5MKI - chains E and F of the 7 polymer chains in the assembly; structure by X-ray diffraction, 2.05 A resolution.

Chain E (and F):
Name: Like-Sm ribonucleoprotein core
Source organism: Methanococcus vannielii SB
Notes: chain F of this document is another copy of the same molecule, construct and numbering; everything in this record applies to it too
UniProtKB: A6UPF5 (A6UPF5_METVS); residues 1-72 here = UniProt positions 1-72
Amino-acid sequence (72 residues; numbered 1 to 72; the number before each row is that of its first residue):
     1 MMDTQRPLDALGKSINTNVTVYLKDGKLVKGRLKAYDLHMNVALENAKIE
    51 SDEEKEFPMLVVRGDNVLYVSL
Not modelled in the structure: 1-2

Interface between chain E and chain F:
Contacting residue pairs - 45 pairs, chain E then chain F:
  Asp-3(E) with Ala-35(F)
  Thr-4(E) with Ile-15(F); Lys-34(F); Ala-35(F); Tyr-36(F), hydrogen bond (backbone-backbone)
  Gln-5(E) with Tyr-36(F); Asp-37(F)
  Pro-7(E) with Ala-35(F), hydrophobic; Tyr-36(F); Asp-37(F); Asn-41(F); Val-42(F); Ala-43(F); Val-61(F)
  Leu-8(E) with Val-61(F), hydrophobic
  Ala-10(E) with Val-61(F), hydrophobic
  Leu-11(E) with Val-61(F), hydrophobic
  Tyr-22(E) with Phe-57(F)
  Lys-24(E) with Asp-65(F), salt bridge; Asn-66(F), hydrogen bond
  His-39(E) with Arg-63(F), hydrogen bond (backbone-side chain)
  Met-40(E) with Arg-63(F)
  Gly-64(E) with Arg-63(F), hydrogen bond (backbone-side chain)
  Asp-65(E) with Arg-63(F)
  Val-67(E) with Arg-63(F); Asn-66(F), hydrogen bond (backbone-side chain)
  Leu-68(E) with Asp-25(F); Lys-27(F); Val-62(F); Arg-63(F), hydrogen bond (backbone-backbone); Asn-66(F), hydrogen bond (backbone-side chain)
  Tyr-69(E) with Leu-23(F), hydrophobic; Lys-27(F); Ile-49(F); Leu-60(F), hydrophobic; Val-61(F); Val-62(F), hydrophobic
  Val-70(E) with Met-59(F); Leu-60(F); Val-61(F), hydrogen bond (backbone-backbone)
  Ser-71(E) with Phe-57(F); Met-59(F); Leu-60(F)
  Leu-72(E) with Met-59(F), hydrogen bond (backbone-backbone); Val-61(F), hydrophobic
Also at the interface, not in a pair above, chain E (20 interface residues in all): Arg-6
Also at the interface, not in a pair above, chain F (22 interface residues in all): Val-29, Pro-58

Overview:
The interface between chain E and chain F involves 20 residues on one side and 22 on the other, with 9
hydrogen bonds and 1 salt bridge. Among the polar pairs are Lys-24(E)/Asp-65(F), Lys-24(E)/Asn-66(F) and
His-39(E)/Arg-63(F).
Chain E and chain F are both Like-Sm ribonucleoprotein core (Methanococcus vannielii SB); the structure,
Crystal structure of SmAP (LSm) protein from Methanococcus vannielii, was determined by X-ray diffraction,
deposited together with 5MKL.
